Entry 7GWL (X-ray diffraction, 1.90 A resolution); this record covers chains A and D.

# Chain A
Molecule: B-cell lymphoma 6 protein
From: Homo sapiens
Reference sequence: P41182 (BCL6_HUMAN); residue numbers follow UniProt; this construct covers 5-129
Chain sequence (128 residues; row label = number of the first residue in the row):
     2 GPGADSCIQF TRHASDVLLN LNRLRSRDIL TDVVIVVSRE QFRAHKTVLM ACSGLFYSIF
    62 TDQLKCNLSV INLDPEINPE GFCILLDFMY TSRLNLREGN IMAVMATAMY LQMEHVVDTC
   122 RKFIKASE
Unresolved in the structure: 2-5, 129
Sequence notes: expression tag (2-4)
Residues lining bound ligands: A1ADA (5-{[5-chloro-2-(dimethylamino)pyrimidin-4-yl]amino}-1,3-dihydro-2H-indol-2-one): Asn21, Arg24, Leu25, Arg28, Met51, Ala52, Cys53, Ser54, Gly55, Tyr58, Gln113, Met114, Glu115
Swiss-Prot annotation at these positions:
  - mutagenesis: Asn21 (N21K: Abolishes interaction with NCOR2 and HDAC2, no effect on interaction with CTBP1 and transcriptional autoinhibition; when associated with A-116 and 376-Q--Q-379), Ser59 (S59A: Abolished ubiquitination by the SCF(FBXL17) complex), His116 (H116A: Abolishes interaction with NCOR2 and HDAC2, no effect on interaction with CTBP1 and transcriptional autoinhibition; when associated with K-21 and 376-Q--Q-379)

# Chain D
Molecule: WVIP tetrapeptide
Chain sequence (6 residues; each row starts with the number of its first residue; numbering starts at 0):
     0 XWVIPA
Modified residues: ACE (acetyl group) at position 0

# Interface between chain A and chain D
Contacting residue pairs - 11 pairs, chain A then chain D:
  Cys8(A) with Pro4(D)
  Ile9(A) with Trp1(D), hydrophobic; Val2(D)
  Gln10(A) with ACE_0(D); Trp1(D); Val2(D), hydrogen bond (backbone-backbone); Pro4(D)
  Phe11(A) with ACE_0(D); Trp1(D)
  Thr12(A) with ACE_0(D), hydrogen bond (backbone-backbone); Val2(D)
Interface residues without a listed pair, chain D (5 interface residues in all): Ile3

# Overview
The chain A/chain D interface involves 5 residues from each chain; the contacts include 2 hydrogen bonds.
Backbone hydrogen bonds pair Gln10(A)-Val2(D) and Thr12(A)-ACE_0(D). Ligands of chain A: compound A1ADA.
UniProt lists 3 mutagenesis sites on chain A.
Chain A is B-cell lymphoma 6 protein (Homo sapiens) and chain D is WVIP tetrapeptide; the structure, Crystal
Structure of B-cell lymphoma 6 protein BTB domain in complex with ligand 6 at 7.38 ..., was determined by
X-ray diffraction, deposited together with 7GUD, 7GUE, 7GUF, 7GUG, 7GUH, 7GUI and 126 further entries.
